5J12 - chains A and B of the 3 polymer chains in the assembly; structure by X-ray diffraction, 3.55 A resolution.

# Chain A
Molecule: Thymic stromal lymphopoietin
Source organism: Homo sapiens
UniProtKB: Q969D9 (TSLP_HUMAN); numbering as in UniProt; present here: 1-121, 127-159
Chain sequence (163 residues; each row starts with the number of its first residue; note: 5 numbers in that range are skipped by the numbering (no residue carries them; nothing is unmodelled there)):
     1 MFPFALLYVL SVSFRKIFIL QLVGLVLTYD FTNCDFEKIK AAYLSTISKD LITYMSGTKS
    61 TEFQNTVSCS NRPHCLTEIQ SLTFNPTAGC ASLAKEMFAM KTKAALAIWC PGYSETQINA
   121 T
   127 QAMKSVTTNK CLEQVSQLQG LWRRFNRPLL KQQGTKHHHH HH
Not modelled in the structure: 1-28, 127-132, 167-168
Construct notes: engineered mutation Q64 (Asn in Q969D9), S131 (Lys in Q969D9); expression tag (160-168)
Cystine bridges: C34-C110, C69-C75, C90-C137
Glycans and other covalent adducts: N-acetylglucosamine (NAG) linked to N119
UniProt features mapped onto this chain:
  - glycosylation: N119 (N-linked (GlcNAc...) asparagine)

# Chain B
Molecule: Interleukin-7 receptor subunit alpha
Source organism: Mus musculus
UniProtKB: P16872 (IL7RA_MOUSE); residues 21-239 here = UniProt positions 21-239
Chain sequence (223 residues; row label = number of the first residue in the row):
    17 GSHMESGNAQ DGDLEDADAD DHSFWCHSQL EVDGSQHLLT CAFNDSDINT ANLEFQICGA
    77 LLRVKCLTLN KLQDIYFIKT SEFLLIGSSN ICVKLGQKNL TCKNMAINTI VKAEAPSDLK
   137 VVYRKEANDF LVTFNAPHLK KKYLKKVKHD VAYRPARGES NWTHVSLFHT RTTIPQRKLR
   197 PKAMYEIKVR SIPHNDYFKG FWSEWSPSST FETPEPKNQG GWD
Not modelled in the structure: 17-37, 232-239
Construct notes: expression tag (17-20)
Cystine bridges: C42-C57, C74-C82, C108-C118
UniProt features mapped onto this chain:
  - motif: W218 to S222 (WSXWS motif)
  - glycosylation (N-linked (GlcNAc...) asparagine): N60, N115, N177

# Chain A / chain B interface
Pairs across the interface (20):
  S45(A) with Y159(B); Y213(B); F214(B)
  T46(A) with L101(B); Y159(B); F214(B)
  K49(A) with K158(B), hydrogen bond (side chain-backbone); Y159(B); L160(B)
  D50(A) with Y159(B), hydrogen bond
  M97(A) with S97(B); F99(B)
  M100(A) with L78(B), hydrophobic; L100(B)
  K101(A) with L100(B); I102(B); Y159(B), hydrogen bond
  I108(A) with I102(B), hydrophobic; G103(B)
  W109(A) with I102(B), hydrophobic
Also at the interface, not in a pair above, chain A (15 interface residues in all): A41, A42, I47, K95, A104, A105
Also at the interface, not in a pair above, chain B (13 interface residues in all): N211

# In short
15 residues of chain A face 13 of chain B across their interface; the contacts include 3 hydrogen bonds. Among
the polar pairs are K49(A)-K158(B), D50(A)-Y159(B) and K101(A)-Y159(B). Covalently linked N-acetylglucosamine:
at N119(A).
Here chain A is Thymic stromal lymphopoietin (Homo sapiens) and chain B is Interleukin-7 receptor subunit
alpha (Mus musculus). Entry 5J12 (Structure of human TSLP:TSLPR in complex with mouse IL-7Ralpha) was
determined by X-ray diffraction.
